Entry 8YD7 (X-ray diffraction, 3.32 A resolution); this record covers chains I and K of the 10 polymer chains in the assembly.

== Chain I (and K) ==
Molecule: CASP8 and FADD-like apoptosis regulator subunit p12
Source organism: Homo sapiens
Notes: chain K of this document is another copy of the same molecule, construct and numbering; everything in this record applies to it too
UniProtKB: O15519 (CFLAR_HUMAN); residue numbers follow UniProt; this construct covers 1-181
Sequence (181 residues; numbered 1 to 181; the number before each row is that of its first residue):
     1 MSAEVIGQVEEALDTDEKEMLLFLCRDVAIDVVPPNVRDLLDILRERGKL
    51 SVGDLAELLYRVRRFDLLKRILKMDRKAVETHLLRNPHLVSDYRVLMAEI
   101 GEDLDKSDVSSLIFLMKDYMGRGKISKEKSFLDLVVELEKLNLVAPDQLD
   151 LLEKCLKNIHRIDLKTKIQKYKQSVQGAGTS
Unresolved in the structure: 176-181 (chain K: 121-126, 177-181)
Construct notes: engineered mutation G7 (His in O15519)
Modified / non-standard residues: Mse1, Mse20, Mse74, Mse97, Mse116, Mse120 (selenomethionine; parent Met)

== Chain I / chain K interface ==
Pairs across the interface - 16 pairs, chain I then chain K:
  E11(I) - D31(K)
  E11(I) - V32(K)  hydrogen bond (side chain-backbone)
  E11(I) - V33(K)
  D14(I) - K140(K)  salt bridge
  E17(I) - K140(K)  salt bridge
  R63(I) - Mse120(K)  hydrogen bond (side chain-backbone)
  R63(I) - K140(K)
  R63(I) - L141(K)
  R64(I) - K140(K)
  F65(I) - K140(K)  hydrogen bond (backbone-backbone)
  F65(I) - L141(K)
  F65(I) - N142(K)  hydrogen bond (backbone-side chain)
  D66(I) - E139(K)
  D66(I) - K140(K)  hydrogen bond (backbone-backbone)
  D66(I) - N142(K)
  R70(I) - I30(K)  hydrogen bond (side chain-backbone)
Other interface residues (no listed pair), chain I (10 interface residues in all): A12, K69

== In short ==
10 residues of chain I face 9 of chain K across their interface; the contacts include 6 hydrogen bonds and 2
salt bridges. Polar pairs include D14(I)-K140(K), E17(I)-K140(K) and E11(I)-V32(K).
Both chains are CASP8 and FADD-like apoptosis regulator subunit p12 (Homo sapiens). Entry 8YD7 (Structure of
FADD/Caspase-8/cFLIP death effector domain assembly) was determined by X-ray diffraction, deposited together
with 8YBX and 8YD8.
